6MNN - chains D and A of the 4 polymer chains in the assembly; structure by X-ray diffraction, 2.83 A resolution.

Chain D:
Molecule: Padi4 (92-105) peptide and MHC Class II I-Ab beta chain
From: Mus musculus
Notes: EC 3.5.3.15
UniProt: chimeric construct of Q9Z183, P14483: residues -26 to -14 from Q9Z183 (PADI4_MOUSE) positions 93-105 (UniProt number = residue number + 119); residues 3-191 from P14483 positions 30-218 (UniProt number = residue number + 27)
Amino-acid sequence (217 residues; row label = number of the first residue in the row; note: 1 number in that range is skipped by the numbering (no residue carries it; nothing is unmodelled there); numbers below 1 keep their minus sign (Arg-26 is residue -26)):
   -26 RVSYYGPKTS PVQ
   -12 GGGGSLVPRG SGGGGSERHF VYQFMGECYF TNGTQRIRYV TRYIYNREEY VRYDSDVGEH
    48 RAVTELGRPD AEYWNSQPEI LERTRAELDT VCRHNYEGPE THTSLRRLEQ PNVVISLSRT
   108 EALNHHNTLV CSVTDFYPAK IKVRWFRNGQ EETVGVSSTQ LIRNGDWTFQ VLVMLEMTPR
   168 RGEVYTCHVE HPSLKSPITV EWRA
Unresolved in the structure: -12 to 3, 106-112
Sequence notes: linker (-12 to 2)
Disulfide bonds: Cys15-Cys79, Cys118-Cys174
UniProt features mapped onto this chain:
  - region: Arg190, Ala191 (Connecting peptide)
  - glycosylation: Asn19 (N-linked (GlcNAc...) asparagine)

Chain A:
Molecule: 6236 TCR alpha chain
From: Mus musculus
Amino-acid sequence (208 residues; numbered 1 to 208; the number before each row is that of its first residue):
     1 MQQVRQSPQS LTVWEGETAI LNCSYENSAF DYFPWYQQFP GEGPALLIAI RSVSDKKEDG
    61 RFTIFFNKRE KKLSLHITDS QPGDSATYFC AASVTGANTG KLTFGHGTIL RVHPNIQNPD
   121 PAVYQLRDSK SSDKSVCLFT DFDSQTNVSQ SKDSDVYITD KCVLDMRSMD FKSNSAVAWS
   181 NKSDFACANA FNNSIIPEDT FFPSPESS
Unresolved in the structure: 1, 130-133, 182-183, 204-208
Disulfide bonds: Cys23-Cys90

Interface between chain D and chain A:
Residue-residue contacts - 6 pairs, chain D then chain A:
  Tyr-22(D) - Val94(A)
  Tyr-22(D) - Gly96(A)
  Gly-21(D) - Asn98(A)  hydrogen bond (backbone-side chain)
  Pro-20(D) - Asn98(A)  hydrogen bond (backbone-side chain)
  Lys-19(D) - Thr95(A)  hydrogen bond (side chain-backbone)
  Lys-19(D) - Asn98(A)  hydrogen bond
Interface residues without a listed pair, chain D (5 interface residues in all): Glu66
Interface residues without a listed pair, chain A (7 interface residues in all): Ala29, Arg51, Ala97

Summary:
5 residues of chain D and 7 residues of chain A are in contact; the contacts include 4 hydrogen bonds. Among
the polar pairs are Gly-21(D)-Asn98(A), Pro-20(D)-Asn98(A) and Lys-19(D)-Thr95(A).
Here chain D is Padi4 (92-105) peptide and MHC Class II I-Ab beta chain and chain A is 6236 TCR alpha chain,
both from Mus musculus. Entry 6MNN (6236 TCR bound to I-Ab Padi4) was determined by X-ray diffraction (same
publication as 6MKD, 6MKR, 6MNG, 6MNM and 6MNO).
